5M1S - chains A and P of the 7 polymer chains in the assembly; structure by electron microscopy, 6.70 A resolution (low resolution: residue-level contacts below are approximate; hydrogen-bond / salt-bridge calls are withheld).

# Chain A
Molecule: DNA polymerase III subunit alpha
From: Escherichia coli K12
Notes: EC 2.7.7.7
UniProtKB: P10443 (DPO3A_ECOLI); residue numbers follow UniProt; this construct covers 1-927
Amino-acid sequence (927 residues; numbered 1 to 927; the number before each row is that of its first residue):
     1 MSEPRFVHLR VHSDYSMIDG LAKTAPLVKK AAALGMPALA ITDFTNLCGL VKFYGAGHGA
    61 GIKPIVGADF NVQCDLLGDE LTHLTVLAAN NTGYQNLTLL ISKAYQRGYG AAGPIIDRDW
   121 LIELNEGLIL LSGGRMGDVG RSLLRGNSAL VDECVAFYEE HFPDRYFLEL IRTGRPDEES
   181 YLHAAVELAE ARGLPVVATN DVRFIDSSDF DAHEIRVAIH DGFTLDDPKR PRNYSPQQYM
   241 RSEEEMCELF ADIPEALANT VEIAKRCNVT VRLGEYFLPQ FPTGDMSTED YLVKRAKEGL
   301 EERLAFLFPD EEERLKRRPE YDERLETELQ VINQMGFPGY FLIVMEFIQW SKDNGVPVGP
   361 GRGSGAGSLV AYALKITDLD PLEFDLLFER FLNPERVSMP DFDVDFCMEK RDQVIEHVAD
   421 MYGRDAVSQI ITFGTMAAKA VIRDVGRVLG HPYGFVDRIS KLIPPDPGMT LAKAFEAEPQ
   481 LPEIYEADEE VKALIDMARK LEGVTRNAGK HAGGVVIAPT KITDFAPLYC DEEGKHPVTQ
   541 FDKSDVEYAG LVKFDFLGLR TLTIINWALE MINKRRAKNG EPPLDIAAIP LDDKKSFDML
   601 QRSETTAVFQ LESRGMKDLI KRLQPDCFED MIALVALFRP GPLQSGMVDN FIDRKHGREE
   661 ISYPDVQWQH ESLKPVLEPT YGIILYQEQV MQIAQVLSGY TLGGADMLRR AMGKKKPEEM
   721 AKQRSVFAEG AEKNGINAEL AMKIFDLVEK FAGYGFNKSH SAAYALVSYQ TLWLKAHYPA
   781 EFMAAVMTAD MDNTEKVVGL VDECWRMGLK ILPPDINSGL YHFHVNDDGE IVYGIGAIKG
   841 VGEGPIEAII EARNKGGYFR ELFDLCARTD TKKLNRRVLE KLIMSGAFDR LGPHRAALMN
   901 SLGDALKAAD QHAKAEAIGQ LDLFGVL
Construct notes: engineered mutation Leu921 (Ala in P10443), Leu923 (Met in P10443)
UniProt features mapped onto this chain:
  - mutagenesis: Gln920 to Phe924 (Loss of interaction with beta sliding clamp (dnaN))

# Chain P
Molecule: DNA Primer Strand
From: synthetic construct
Sequence (17 nucleotides; numbered 5 to 21; the number before each row is that of its first residue):
     5 TAGTACTAGG ACGAAGT

# Interface between chain A and chain P
Residue-residue contacts (5; chain A residue first):
  Pro452(A) with DA19(P)
  Tyr453(A) with DA18(P); DA19(P)
  Arg877(A) with DA15(P); DC16(P)
Also at the interface, not in a pair above, chain A (4 interface residues in all): His451

# Summary
The chain A/chain P interface involves 4 residues from each chain. UniProt lists 3 mutagenesis sites on chain
A.
Here chain A is DNA polymerase III subunit alpha (Escherichia coli K12) and chain P is DNA Primer Strand
(synthetic construct). Entry 5M1S (Cryo-EM structure of the E. coli replicative DNA
polymerase-clamp-exonuclase-theta complex bound to DNA in the editing ...) was determined by electron
microscopy.
